Entry 3S70 (X-ray diffraction, 1.62 A resolution); this record covers chains A and C of the 4 polymer chains in the assembly.

[Chain A (and C)]
Name: Caspase-6
Source organism: Homo sapiens
Notes: EC 3.4.22.59; chain C of this document is another copy of the same molecule, construct and numbering; everything in this record applies to it too
UniProtKB: P55212 (CASP6_HUMAN); residues 24-293 here = UniProt positions 24-293
Amino-acid sequence (278 residues; row label = number of the first residue in the row):
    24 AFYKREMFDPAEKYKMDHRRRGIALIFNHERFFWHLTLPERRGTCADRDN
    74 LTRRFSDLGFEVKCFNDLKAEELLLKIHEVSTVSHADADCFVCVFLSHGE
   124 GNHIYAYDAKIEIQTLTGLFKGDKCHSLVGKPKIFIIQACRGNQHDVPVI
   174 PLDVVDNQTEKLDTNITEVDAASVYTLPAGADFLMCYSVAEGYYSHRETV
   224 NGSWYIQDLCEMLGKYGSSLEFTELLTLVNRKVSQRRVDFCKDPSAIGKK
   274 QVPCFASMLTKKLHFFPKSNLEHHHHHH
Disordered / not traced: 24-30, 176-196, 293-301 (chain C: 24-30, 176-197, 292-301)
Sequence notes: expression tag (294-301)
Residues lining bound ligands: Mg2+ (MG): Pro171, Arg260, Gly271
From the paper describing this entry:
  - binding site for cacodylate ion: Cys264

[Chain A / chain C interface]
Contacting residue pairs - 111 pairs, chain A then chain C:
  Phe31(A) with Met235(C), hydrophobic; Leu251(C); Arg254(C); Lys255(C)
  Asp32(A) with Arg254(C), hydrogen bond (backbone-side chain)
  Pro33(A) with Tyr239(C); Leu251(C), hydrophobic
  Glu35(A) with Arg254(C), salt bridge
  Lys144(A) with Tyr216(C), hydrogen bond
  Gly145(A) with Val172(C)
  Asp146(A) with Val172(C)
  His149(A) with Leu175(C)
  Ser150(A) with Leu175(C)
  Val152(A) with Val172(C), hydrophobic; Ile173(C); Pro174(C)
  Asp169(A) with Pro201(C); Ala202(C), hydrogen bond (side chain-backbone); Gly203(C), hydrogen bond (side chain-backbone)
  Val170(A) with Leu200(C); Pro201(C); Ala202(C), hydrogen bond (backbone-backbone)
  Pro171(A) with Thr199(C); Leu200(C)
  Val172(A) with Gly145(C); Asp146(C); Val152(C), hydrophobic; Thr199(C); Leu200(C), hydrogen bond (backbone-backbone); Pro201(C); Ala202(C), hydrophobic
  Ile173(A) with Val152(C)
  Pro174(A) with Val152(C)
  Tyr198(A) with Gln258(C)
  Thr199(A) with Pro171(C); Val172(C); Ser257(C); Lys273(C), hydrogen bond (backbone-side chain)
  Leu200(A) with Val170(C); Pro171(C); Val172(C), hydrogen bond (backbone-backbone); Lys273(C)
  Pro201(A) with Asp169(C); Val170(C); Val172(C); Ser257(C); Lys273(C); Gln274(C); Val275(C)
  Ala202(A) with Asp169(C), hydrogen bond (backbone-side chain); Val170(C), hydrogen bond (backbone-backbone)
  Gly203(A) with Asp169(C), hydrogen bond (backbone-side chain); Tyr216(C); Val275(C)
  Ala204(A) with Val275(C)
  Ala213(A) with Met281(C), hydrophobic
  Tyr216(A) with Lys144(C), hydrogen bond; Gly203(C)
  Tyr239(A) with Pro33(C)
  Glu247(A) with Lys285(C), salt bridge
  Thr250(A) with Leu282(C); Thr283(C); Lys284(C)
  Leu251(A) with Phe31(C); Pro33(C)
  Asn253(A) with Ser280(C), hydrogen bond (side chain-backbone); Met281(C); Leu282(C), hydrogen bond (side chain-backbone); Thr283(C)
  Arg254(A) with Phe31(C); Asp32(C), hydrogen bond (side chain-backbone); Glu35(C), salt bridge; Thr283(C), hydrogen bond (side chain-backbone)
  Lys255(A) with Phe31(C)
  Ser257(A) with Thr199(C); Pro201(C); Thr283(C)
  Gln258(A) with Tyr198(C)
  Lys273(A) with Thr199(C), hydrogen bond (side chain-backbone); Leu200(C); Pro201(C)
  Gln274(A) with Pro201(C)
  Val275(A) with Pro201(C), hydrophobic; Gly203(C); Ala204(C); Met281(C)
  Pro276(A) with Met281(C)
  Cys277(A) with Ala279(C), hydrophobic; Ser280(C); Met281(C), hydrophobic
  Phe278(A) with Phe278(C); Ala279(C); Ser280(C), hydrogen bond (backbone-backbone)
  Ala279(A) with Cys277(C), hydrophobic; Phe278(C); Ala279(C), hydrophobic
  Ser280(A) with Asn253(C), hydrogen bond (backbone-side chain); Cys277(C); Phe278(C), hydrogen bond (backbone-backbone)
  Met281(A) with Ala213(C), hydrophobic; Asn253(C); Val275(C); Pro276(C); Cys277(C), hydrophobic
  Leu282(A) with Thr250(C); Asn253(C), hydrogen bond (backbone-side chain)
  Thr283(A) with Thr250(C); Arg254(C), hydrogen bond (backbone-side chain); Ser257(C)
  Lys284(A) with Thr250(C)
  Lys285(A) with Glu247(C), salt bridge
Other interface residues (no listed pair), chain A (50 interface residues in all): Leu175, Glu214, Met235
Other interface residues (no listed pair), chain C (50 interface residues in all): His149, Glu214, Leu243

[Overview]
Chain A and chain C each contribute 50 residues to their interface, with 22 hydrogen bonds and 4 salt bridges.
Polar pairs include Glu35(A)-Arg254(C), Glu247(A)-Lys285(C) and Asp32(A)-Arg254(C). Chain A binds Mg2+. The
paper reports a binding site for cacodylate ion at Cys264(A).
Chain A and chain C are both Caspase-6 (Homo sapiens); the structure, Crystal structure of active caspase-6
bound with Ac-VEID-CHO solved by As-SAD, was determined by X-ray diffraction together with 3S2S from the same
study.
